Entry 7PY7 (electron microscopy, 4.10 A resolution (low resolution: residue-level contacts below are approximate; hydrogen-bond / salt-bridge calls are withheld)); this record covers chains A and C of the 10 polymer chains in the assembly.

== Chain A ==
Name: DNA-directed RNA polymerase subunit alpha
Organism: Escherichia coli
Notes: EC 2.7.7.6
UniProtKB: P0A7Z4 (RPOA_ECOLI); residue numbers follow UniProt; this construct covers 1-329
Sequence (329 residues; each row starts with the number of its first residue):
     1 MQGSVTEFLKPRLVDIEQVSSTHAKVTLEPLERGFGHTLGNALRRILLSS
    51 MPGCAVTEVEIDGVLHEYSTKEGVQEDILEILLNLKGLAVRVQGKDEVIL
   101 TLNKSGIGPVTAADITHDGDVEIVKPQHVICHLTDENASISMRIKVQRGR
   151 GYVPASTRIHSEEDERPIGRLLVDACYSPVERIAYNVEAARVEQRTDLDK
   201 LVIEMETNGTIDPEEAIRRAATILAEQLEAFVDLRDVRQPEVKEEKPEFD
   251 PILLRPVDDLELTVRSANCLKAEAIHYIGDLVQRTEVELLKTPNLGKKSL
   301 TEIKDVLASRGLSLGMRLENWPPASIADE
Disordered / not traced: 1-6, 235-329
Swiss-Prot annotation at these positions:
  - region: E162 to E165 (Required for interaction with Crp at class II promoters)
  - modified residue: R265 (ADP-ribosylarginine), K297 (N6-acetyllysine), K298 (N6-acetyllysine)
  - mutagenesis: R45 (R45C: In rpoA112; temperature-sensitive, blocks RNA polymerase assembly), E162 to E165 (5-fold decrease in CRP-class II promoter-dependent transcription), E165 (E165K: 5-fold decrease in CRP-class II promoter-dependent transcription), R191 (R191C: In rpoA101; temperature-sensitive)

== Chain C ==
Name: DNA-directed RNA polymerase subunit beta
Organism: Escherichia coli
Notes: EC 2.7.7.6
UniProtKB: P0A8V4 (RPOB_ECO57); residue numbers follow UniProt; this construct covers 1-1342
Sequence (1342 residues; numbered 1 to 1342; the number before each row is that of its first residue):
     1 MVYSYTEKKRIRKDFGKRPQVLDVPYLLSIQLDSFQKFIEQDPEGQYGLE
    51 AAFRSVFPIQSYSGNSELQYVSYRLGEPVFDVQECQIRGVTYSAPLRVKL
   101 RLVIYEREAPEGTVKDIKEQEVYMGEIPLMTDNGTFVINGTERVIVSQLH
   151 RSPGVFFDSDKGKTHSSGKVLYNARIIPYRGSWLDFEFDPKDNLFVRIDR
   201 RRKLPATIILRALNYTTEQILDLFFEKVIFEIRDNKLQMELVPERLRGET
   251 ASFDIEANGKVYVEKGRRITARHIRQLEKDDVKLIEVPVEYIAGKVVAKD
   301 YIDESTGELICAANMELSLDLLAKLSQSGHKRIETLFTNDLDHGPYISET
   351 LRVDPTNDRLSALVEIYRMMRPGEPPTREAAESLFENLFFSEDRYDLSAV
   401 GRMKFNRSLLREEIEGSGILSKDDIIDVMKKLIDIRNGKGEVDDIDHLGN
   451 RRIRSVGEMAENQFRVGLVRVERAVKERLSLGDLDTLMPQDMINAKPISA
   501 AVKEFFGSSQLSQFMDQNNPLSEITHKRRISALGPGGLTRERAGFEVRDV
   551 HPTHYGRVCPIETPEGPNIGLINSLSVYAQTNEYGFLETPYRKVTDGVVT
   601 DEIHYLSAIEEGNYVIAQANSNLDEEGHFVEDLVTCRSKGESSLFSRDQV
   651 DYMDVSTQQVVSVGASLIPFLEHDDANRALMGANMQRQAVPTLRADKPLV
   701 GTGMERAVAVDSGVTAVAKRGGVVQYVDASRIVIKVNEDEMYPGEAGIDI
   751 YNLTKYTRSNQNTCINQMPCVSLGEPVERGDVLADGPSTDLGELALGQNM
   801 RVAFMPWNGYNFEDSILVSERVVQEDRFTTIHIQELACVSRDTKLGPEEI
   851 TADIPNVGEAALSKLDESGIVYIGAEVTGGDILVGKVTPKGETQLTPEEK
   901 LLRAIFGEKASDVKDSSLRVPNGVSGTVIDVQVFTRDGVEKDKRALEIEE
   951 MQLKQAKKDLSEELQILEAGLFSRIRAVLVAGGVEAEKLDKLPRDRWLEL
  1001 GLTDEEKQNQLEQLAEQYDELKHEFEKKLEAKRRKITQGDDLAPGVLKIV
  1051 KVYLAVKRRIQPGDKMAGRHGNKGVISKINPIEDMPYDENGTPVDIVLNP
  1101 LGVPSRMNIGQILETHLGMAAKGIGDKINAMLKQQQEVAKLREFIQRAYD
  1151 LGADVRQKVDLSTFSDEEVMRLAENLRKGMPIATPVFDGAKEAEIKELLK
  1201 LGDLPTSGQIRLYDGRTGEQFERPVTVGYMYMLKLNHLVDDKMHARSTGS
  1251 YSLVTQQPLGGKAQFGGQRFGEMEVWALEAYGAAYTLQEMLTVKSDDVNG
  1301 RTKMYKNIVDGNHQMEPGMPESFNVLLKEIRSLGINIELEDE
Disordered / not traced: 1
Swiss-Prot annotation at these positions:
  - modified residue (N6-acetyllysine): K1022, K1200

== How chain A and chain C interact ==
Residue-residue contacts - 53 pairs, chain A then chain C:
  N41(A) with Y1087(C); R1216(C); T1217(C); G1218(C)
  R44(A) with E1083(C); Y1087(C)
  R45(A) with E1083(C); D1084(C); G1215(C); R1216(C)
  L48(A) with I1082(C)
  H66(A) with I873(C); G874(C); I929(C)
  E67(A) with K1057(C)
  Y68(A) with Y756(C); I831(C); I929(C); A1055(C); K1057(C)
  T70(A) with A729(C)
  E72(A) with Y726(C); D728(C)
  V74(A) with D728(C); A729(C)
  Q75(A) with P769(C)
  D77(A) with Y756(C); N766(C)
  L79(A) with L693(C); I831(C)
  E80(A) with R694(C); M768(C)
  L83(A) with R694(C)
  T134(A) with Y726(C); V727(C); L773(C)
  Y152(A) with E820(C); Q824(C)
  I159(A) with E876(C)
  E165(A) with E876(C)
  R166(A) with K864(C)
  I168(A) with G874(C)
  L172(A) with E876(C)
  D174(A) with D826(C)
  C176(A) with Q824(C)
  E181(A) with R821(C)
  R182(A) with G1091(C); T1092(C)
  I183(A) with G1091(C)
  A184(A) with N1090(C); G1091(C)
  Y185(A) with Y1087(C); G1218(C)
Interface residues without a listed pair, chain A (35 interface residues in all): H37, L65, G73, E76, K86, S156
Interface residues without a listed pair, chain C (43 interface residues in all): R731, K755, V771, S772, V928, V1056, R1059, E1089, D1214

== Summary ==
The interface between chain A and chain C involves 35 residues on one side and 43 on the other. From UniProt:
6 mutagenesis sites on chain A.
Chain A is DNA-directed RNA polymerase subunit alpha and chain C is DNA-directed RNA polymerase subunit beta,
both from Escherichia coli; the structure, CryoEM structure of E.coli RNA polymerase elongation complex bound
to NusA and NusG (NusA and NusG ..., was determined by electron microscopy, deposited together with 7PY0,
7PY1, 7PY3, 7PY5, 7PY6, 7PY8 and 4 further entries.
